PDB entry 7WYB | electron microscopy, 2.97 A resolution | chains B and R of the 5 polymer chains in the assembly

# Chain B
Name: Guanine nucleotide-binding protein G(i) subunit alpha-1
From: Homo sapiens
UniProt: P63096 (GNAI1_HUMAN); residue numbers follow UniProt; this construct covers 1-354
Sequence (354 residues; row label = number of the first residue in the row):
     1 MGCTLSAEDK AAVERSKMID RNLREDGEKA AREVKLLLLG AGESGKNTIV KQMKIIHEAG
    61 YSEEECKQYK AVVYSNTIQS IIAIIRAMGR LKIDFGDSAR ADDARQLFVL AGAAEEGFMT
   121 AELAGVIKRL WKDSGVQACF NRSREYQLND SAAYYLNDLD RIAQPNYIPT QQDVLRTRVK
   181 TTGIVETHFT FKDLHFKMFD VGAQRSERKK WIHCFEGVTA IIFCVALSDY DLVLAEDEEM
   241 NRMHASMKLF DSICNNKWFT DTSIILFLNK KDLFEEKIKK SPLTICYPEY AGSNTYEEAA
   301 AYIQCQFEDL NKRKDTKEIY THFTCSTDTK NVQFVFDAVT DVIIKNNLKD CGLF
Unresolved in the structure: 1, 56-181, 354
Construct notes: engineered mutation N47 (Ser in P63096), A203 (Gly in P63096), A245 (Glu in P63096), S326 (Ala in P63096)
UniProt features mapped onto this chain:
  - region: K35 to K46, T48 (G1 motif), D173 to T181 (G2 motif), F196 to G202, Q204, R205 (G3 motif), I265 to D272 (G4 motif), T324, C325, T327 to T329 (G5 motif)
  - binding site (GTP): E43 to K46, T48, S151, L175 to T181, D200 to G202, Q204, N269 to D272
  - binding site (Mg(2+)): T181
  - modified residue: R178 (ADP-ribosylarginine), Q204 (Deamidated glutamine), C351 (ADP-ribosylcysteine)
  - lipidation: G2 (N-myristoyl glycine), C3 (S-palmitoyl cysteine)
  - natural variant: G40 (G40C: In NEDHISB; G40R: In NEDHISB), G45 (G45D: In NEDHISB), T48 (T48I: In NEDHISB; T48K: In NEDHISB), Q52 (Q52P: In NEDHISB), S75 (deletion: In NEDHISB; uncertain significance), Q172 (deletion: In NEDHISB), D173 (D173V: In NEDHISB), E186 to F189 (deletion: In NEDHISB; uncertain significance), C224 (C224Y: In NEDHISB), K270 (K270N: In NEDHISB; K270R: In NEDHISB), D272 (D272G: In NEDHISB), V332 (V332E: In NEDHISB; uncertain significance)
  - mutagenesis: G42 (G42R: Abolishes switch to an activated conformation and dissociation from beta and gamma subunits upon GTP binding. Abolishes interaction with RGS family members), E116 (E116L: Enhances interaction (inactive GDP-bound) with RGS14), Q147 (Q147L: Enhances interaction (inactive GDP-bound) with RGS14)

# Chain R
Name: Isoform 3 of Adhesion G protein-coupled receptor L3
From: Mus musculus
UniProt: Q80TS3 (AGRL3_MOUSE), isoform Q80TS3-3; numbering as in UniProt (aligned over 1-1543)
Sequence (1543 residues; each row starts with the number of its first residue):
     1 MWPPQLLILT MLLAPVVHGG KHNERHPALA APLRHAERSP GGALPPRHLL QQPAAERSTA
    61 HRGQGPRGAA RGVRGPGAPG AQIAAQAFSR APIPMAVVRR ELSCESYPIE LRCPGTDVIM
   121 IESANYGRTD DKICDSDPAQ MENIRCYLPD AYKIMSQRCN NRTQCAVVAG PDVFPDPCPG
   181 TYKYLEVQYE CVPYKVEQKV FLCPGLLKGV YQSEHLFESD HQSGAWCKDP LQASDKIYYM
   241 PWTPYRTDTL TEYSSKDDFI AGRPTTTYKL PHRVDGTGFV VYDGALFFNK ERTRNIVKFD
   301 LRTRIKSGEA IIANANYHDT SPYRWGGKSD IDLAVDENGL WVIYATEQNN GKIVISQLNP
   361 YTLRIEGTWD TAYDKRSASN AFMICGILYV VKSVYEDDDN EATGNKIDYI YNTDQSKDSL
   421 VDVPFPNSYQ YIAAVDYNPR DNLLYVWNNY HVVKYSLDFG PLDSRSGPVH HGQVSYISPP
   481 IHLDSELERP PVRGISTTGS LGMGSTTTST TLRTTTWNIG RSTTASLPGR RNRSTSTPSP
   541 AVEVLDDVTT HLPSAASQIP AMEESCEAVE AREIMWFKTR QGQVAKQPCP AGTIGVSTYL
   601 CLAPDGIWDP QGPDLSNCSS PWVNHITQKL KSGETAANIA RELAEQTRNH LNAGDITYSV
   661 RAMDQLVGLL DVQLRNLTPG GKDSAARSLN KLQKRERSCR AYVQAMVETV NNLLQPQALN
   721 AWRDLTTSDQ LRAATMLLDT VEESAFVLAD NLLKTDIVRE NTDNIQLEVA RLSTEGNLED
   781 LKFPENMGHG STIQLSANTL KQNGRNGEIR VAFVLYNNLG PYLSTENASM KLGTEAMSTN
   841 HSVIVNSPVI TAAINKEFSN KVYLADPVVF TVKHIKQSEE NFNPNCSFWS YSKRTMTGYW
   901 STQGCRLLTT NKTHTTCSCN HLTNFAVLMA HVEVKHSDAV HDLLLDVITW VGILLSLVCL
   961 LICIFTFCFF RGLQSDRNTI HKNLCISLFV AELLFLIGIN RTDQPIACAV FAALLHFFFL
  1021 AAFTWMFLEG VQLYIMLVEV FESEHSRRKY FYLVGYGMPA LIVAVSAAVD YRSYGTDKVC
  1081 WLRLDTYFIW SFIGPATLII MLNVIFLGIA LYKMFHHTAI LKPESGCLDN INYEDNRPFI
  1141 KSWVIGAIAL LCLLGLTWAF GLMYINESTV IMAYLFTIFN SLQGMFIFIF HCVLQKKVRK
  1201 EYGKCLRTHC CSGKSTESSI GSGKTSGSRT PGRYSTGSQS RIRRMWNDTV RKQSESSFIT
  1261 GDINSSASLN REPYRETKGL LNNARDTSVM DTLPLNGNHG NSYSIAGGEY LSNCVQIIDR
  1321 GYNHNETALE KKILKELTSN YIPSYLNNHE RSSEQNRNMM NKLVNNLGSG SEDDAIVLDD
  1381 AASFNHEESL GLELIHEESD APLLPPRVYS TDNHQPHHYS RRRFPQDHSE SFFPLLTDEH
  1441 TEDLQSPHRD SLYTSMPALA GVPAADSVTT STQTEAAAAK GGDAEDVYYK SMPNLGSRNH
  1501 VHPLHAYYQL GRGSSDGFIV PPNKDGASPE GTSKGPAHLV TSL
Unresolved in the structure: 1-922, 1119-1142, 1209-1543
Disulfides: C1008-C1080
UniProt features mapped onto this chain:
  - region: Y317 to E347 (Interaction with FLRT3), T923 to A939 (Stachel)
  - binding site (Ca(2+)): D332, N380, A381, V435
  - site: L922, T923 (Cleavage)
  - modified residue: S1254 (Phosphoserine)
  - glycosylation (N-linked (GlcNAc...) asparagine): N161, N532, N617, N827, N840, N885, N911, N1000, N1166
  - mutagenesis: P244 (P244N: Strongly reduces FLRT2 binding; when associated with T-246), R246 (R246T: Strongly reduces FLRT2 binding; when associated with N-244), T267 (T267N: Strongly reduces FLRT2 binding; when associated with T-269), K269 (K269T: Strongly reduces FLRT2 binding; when associated with N-267), R292 (R292N: Abolishes interaction with FLRT2; when associated with T-294), R294 (R294T: Abolishes interaction with FLRT2; when associated with N-292), Y317 to T320 (In 4A mutant; abolished binding to FLRT proteins; when associated with A-376), Y323 (Y323A: Abolishes FLRT3 binding), R324 (R324N: Abolishes interaction with FLRT2; when associated with T-326), G326 (G326T: Abolishes interaction with FLRT2; when associated with N-324), D332 (D332A: Strongly reduces FLRT3 binding), R376 (R376A: In 4A mutant; abolished binding to FLRT proteins; when associated with 317-A--A-321), 25 further mutagenesis entries in UniProt

# Interface between chain B and chain R
Contacting residue pairs (20):
  E28(B) - S1046(R)
  A31(B) - E1042(R)
  R32(B) - E1044(R)
  L194(B) - F1041(R)  hydrophobic
  I343(B) - V1040(R)
  I343(B) - F1041(R)  hydrophobic
  I344(B) - V1040(R)  hydrophobic
  I344(B) - H1117(R)
  K345(B) - T1118(R)
  N347(B) - M1036(R)  hydrogen bond (side chain-backbone)
  N347(B) - L1037(R)
  N347(B) - V1040(R)  hydrogen bond (side chain-backbone)
  L348(B) - L1037(R)  hydrophobic
  L348(B) - K1113(R)
  L348(B) - M1114(R)  hydrophobic
  D350(B) - R977(R)  hydrogen bond (backbone-side chain)
  D350(B) - M1036(R)
  C351(B) - R977(R)
  L353(B) - L1037(R)  hydrophobic
  L353(B) - M1114(R)
Interface residues without a listed pair, chain B (14 interface residues in all): T340, D341
Interface residues without a listed pair, chain R (19 interface residues in all): L1033, S1043, H1045, A1110, L1111, G1146, L1150

# Summary
14 residues of chain B face 19 of chain R across their interface; the contacts include 3 hydrogen bonds. Polar
pairs include N347(B)-M1036(R), N347(B)-V1040(R) and D350(B)-R977(R).
Here chain B is Guanine nucleotide-binding protein G(i) subunit alpha-1 (Homo sapiens) and chain R is Isoform
3 of Adhesion G protein-coupled receptor L3 (Mus musculus). Entry 7WYB (ADGRL3/Gi complex) was determined by
electron microscopy, deposited together with 7X10, 7WY5 and 7WY8.
